Entry 4F4Y (X-ray diffraction, 2.34 A resolution); this record covers chains A and P of the 3 polymer chains in the assembly.

# Chain A
Molecule: DNA polymerase IV
From: Sulfolobus acidocaldarius
Notes: EC 2.7.7.7
Reference sequence: chimeric construct of Q4JB80, Q97W02: residues 1-231 from Q4JB80 (DPO4_SULAC) positions 1-231 (same numbers); residues 232-248 from Q97W02 positions 231-247 (UniProt number = residue number - 1); residues 249-354 from Q4JB80 (DPO4_SULAC) positions 249-354 (same numbers)
Amino-acid sequence (362 residues; row label = number of the first residue in the row):
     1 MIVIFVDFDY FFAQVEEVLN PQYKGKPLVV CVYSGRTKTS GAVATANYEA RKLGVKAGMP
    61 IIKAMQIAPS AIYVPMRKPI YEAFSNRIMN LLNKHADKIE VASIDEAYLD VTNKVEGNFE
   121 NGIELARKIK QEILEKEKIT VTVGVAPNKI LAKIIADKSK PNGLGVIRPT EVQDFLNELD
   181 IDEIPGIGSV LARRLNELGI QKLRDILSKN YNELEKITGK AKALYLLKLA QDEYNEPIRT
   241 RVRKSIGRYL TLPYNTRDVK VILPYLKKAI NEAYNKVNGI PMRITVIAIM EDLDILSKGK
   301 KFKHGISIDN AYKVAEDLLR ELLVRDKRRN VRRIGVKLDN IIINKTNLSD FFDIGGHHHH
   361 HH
Not modelled in the structure: 344-362
Construct notes: expression tag (355-362)
Curated features (UniProtKB/Swiss-Prot):
  - active site: Glu106
  - binding site (Mg(2+)): Asp7, Asp105
  - site: Phe12 (Substrate discrimination)
Bound ions: Ca2+ site 1: Asp7, Phe8, Asp105 (together with 2'-deoxycytidine-5'-triphosphate); Ca2+ site 2: Asp7, Asp105, Glu106 (together with 2'-deoxycytidine-5'-triphosphate) (shared with DC14(P) of chain P)
Residues lining bound ligands: 2'-deoxycytidine-5'-triphosphate (DCP): Asp7, Phe8, Asp9, Tyr10, Phe11, Phe12, Val43, Ala44, Thr45, Arg51, Ala57, Gly58, Asp105, Lys160
What the authors report for this chain:
  - contacts within the chain: Arg36-Asn255 (hydrogen bond), Arg36-Leu252 (hydrogen bond)
  - binding site for the 19-nt DNA strand: Thr251, Arg332, Arg333
  - conformationally variable residues (loop rearrangement): Arg241 to Ile246

# Chain P
Molecule: 16-nt DNA strand
Sequence (16 nucleotides; numbered 1 to 16; the number before each row is that of its first residue):
     1 GGCACTGATC GGGCCC
Bound ions: Ca2+: DC14 (together with 2'-deoxycytidine-5'-triphosphate) (shared with Asp7(A), Asp105(A), Glu106(A) of chain A)

# Chain A / chain P interface
Residue-residue contacts - 22 pairs, chain A then chain P:
  Ala102(A) - DC15(P)  phosphate contact
  Ser103(A) - DC14(P)  hydrogen bond to the phosphate
  Asp105(A) - DC14(P)  phosphate contact
  Glu106(A) - DC14(P)  phosphate contact
  Gly186(A) - DC15(P)  base contact
  Gly188(A) - DG12(P)  phosphate contact
  Ser189(A) - DG12(P)  hydrogen bond to the phosphate
  Lys222(A) - DC16(P)  base contact
  Tyr225(A) - DC16(P)  sugar contact
  Tyr234(A) - DC16(P)  hydrogen bond to the phosphate
  Arg241(A) - DC15(P)  salt bridge to the phosphate
  Ser297(A) - DA8(P)  phosphate contact
  Ser297(A) - DT9(P)  hydrogen bond to the phosphate
  Lys298(A) - DA8(P)  salt bridge to the phosphate
  Gly299(A) - DA8(P)  hydrogen bond to the phosphate
  Lys300(A) - DG7(P)  phosphate contact
  Lys301(A) - DT6(P)  salt bridge to the phosphate
  Lys301(A) - DG7(P)  hydrogen bond to the phosphate
  Lys303(A) - DC5(P)  hydrogen bond to the phosphate
  Lys303(A) - DT6(P)  salt bridge to the phosphate
  Arg325(A) - DA8(P)  hydrogen bond to the phosphate
  Arg325(A) - DT9(P)  salt bridge to the phosphate
Interface residues without a listed pair, chain A (26 interface residues in all): Tyr108, Ile150, Ile187, Val190, Ala221, Arg239, Ile295, Leu296
Interface residues without a listed pair, chain P (10 interface residues in all): DG11

# Overview
26 residues of chain A and 10 residues of chain P are in contact; the contacts include 8 hydrogen bonds and 5
salt bridges. Among the polar pairs are Ser103(A)-DC14(P), Ser189(A)-DG12(P) and Tyr234(A)-DC16(P). Chain A
binds 2'-deoxycytidine-5'-triphosphate. From the paper: a binding site for the 19-nt DNA strand at Thr251(A),
Arg332(A) and Arg333(A); conformational variability at Arg241(A).
Chain A is DNA polymerase IV (Sulfolobus acidocaldarius) and chain P is a 16-nt DNA strand; the structure,
Y-family DNA polymerase chimera Dbh-Dpo4-Dbh, was determined by X-ray diffraction together with 4F4W, 4F4X,
4F4Z, 4F50 and 4HYK from the same study.
